8EPH - chains A and B; structure by X-ray diffraction, 1.88 A resolution.

# Chain A
Molecule: Coagulation factor IXa light chain
From: Homo sapiens
Notes: fragment: furin cleavage site (RRKR) inserted
UniProt: P00740 (FA9_HUMAN); residues 47-144 here correspond to UniProt positions 93-190 (UniProt number = residue number + 46)
Sequence (102 residues; numbered 47 to 148; the number before each row is that of its first residue):
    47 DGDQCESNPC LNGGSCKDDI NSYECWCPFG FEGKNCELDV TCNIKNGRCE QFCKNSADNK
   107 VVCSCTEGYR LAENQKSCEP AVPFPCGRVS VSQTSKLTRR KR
Unresolved in the structure: 138-148
Sequence notes: insertion (145-148)
Swiss-Prot annotation at these positions:
  - binding site (Ca(2+)): Asp47, Gly48, Gln50, Asp64, Asp65
  - modified residue: Asp64 (3R: -3-hydroxyaspartate), Ser68 (Phosphoserine)
  - glycosylation: Ser53 (O-linked (Glc...) serine), Ser61 (O-linked (Fuc...) serine)
Cystine bridges: Cys51-Cys62, Cys56-Cys71, Cys73-Cys82, Cys88-Cys99, Cys95-Cys109, Cys111-Cys124
Covalent attachments: alpha-L-fucopyranose (FUC) linked to Ser61
Bound ions: Ca2+: Asp47, Gly48, Gln50, Asp64, Asp65

# Chain B
Molecule: Coagulation factor IXa heavy chain
From: Homo sapiens
UniProt: P00740 (FA9_HUMAN); the construct lacks a stretch of the UniProt sequence and is renumbered around it, so the offset changes along the chain: 16-36 = UniProt 227-247; 38-60 = UniProt 248-270; 61-95 = UniProt 272-306; 96-129 = UniProt 309-342; 6 more segments
Sequence (235 residues; row label = number of the first residue in the row; note: 3 numbers in that range are skipped by the numbering (no residue carries them; nothing is unmodelled there); a row labelled like 95A-95B holds insertion residues (95A, then the next letters in order)):
    16 VVGGEDAKPG QFPWQVVLNG K
    38 VDAFCGGSIV NEKWIVTAAH CVE
   60A T
    61 GVKITVVAGE HNIEETEHTE QKRNVIRIIP HHNYN
95A-95B AA
    96 INKYNHDIAL LELDEPLVLN SYVTPICIAD KEYT
129A-129B NI
   130 FLKFGSGYVS GWGRVF
   147 HKGRSALVLQ YLRVPLVDRA TCLRSTKFTI YNNMFCAG
  184A F
   185 HEGG
  188A R
   189 DSCQGDAGGP HVTEVEGTSF LTGIISWGE
   219 ECA
  221A M
   222 KGKYGIYTKV SRYVNWIKEK TKLT
Sequence notes: engineered mutation Ala195 (Ser411 in P00740)
Swiss-Prot annotation at these positions:
  - active site (Charge relay system): His57, Asp102
  - binding site (Ca(2+)): Glu70, Asn72, Glu75, Glu77, Glu80
Cystine bridges: Cys42-Cys58, Cys168-Cys182, Cys191-Cys220
Bound ions: Ca2+: Glu70, Asn72, Glu75, Glu77, Glu80

# Chain A / chain B interface
Cross-chain cystine bridges: Cys132(A)-Cys122(B)
Contacting residue pairs - 31 pairs, chain A then chain B:
  Asn92(A) - Tyr128(B)  hydrogen bond
  Gln97(A) - Tyr128(B)
  Phe98(A) - Ala124(B)  hydrophobic
  Phe98(A) - Tyr128(B)  hydrophobic
  Cys99(A) - Tyr128(B)  hydrogen bond (backbone-side chain)
  Thr112(A) - Ile123(B)
  Glu113(A) - Lys239(B)  salt bridge
  Tyr115(A) - Thr206(B)
  Phe130(A) - Leu114(B)
  Phe130(A) - Asn115(B)
  Phe130(A) - Ser116(B)
  Pro131(A) - Thr119(B)
  Cys132(A) - Pro120(B)
  Cys132(A) - Ile121(B)
  Cys132(A) - Cys122(B)  disulfide
  Gly133(A) - Trp29(B)
  Gly133(A) - Pro120(B)  hydrogen bond (backbone-backbone)
  Gly133(A) - Cys122(B)
  Gly133(A) - Gly205(B)
  Gly133(A) - Thr206(B)
  Gly133(A) - Ser207(B)  hydrogen bond (backbone-backbone)
  Arg134(A) - Trp29(B)
  Arg134(A) - Thr119(B)
  Arg134(A) - Gly205(B)
  Arg134(A) - Thr206(B)  hydrogen bond
  Val135(A) - Gly25(B)
  Val135(A) - Gln26(B)
  Ser136(A) - Ser116(B)  hydrogen bond
  Val137(A) - Pro24(B)
  Val137(A) - Gly25(B)
  Val137(A) - Tyr117(B)  hydrophobic
Other interface residues (no listed pair), chain B (22 interface residues in all): Pro28, Phe130, Phe208

# Overview
15 residues of chain A and 22 residues of chain B are in contact; the contacts include 1 disulfide bond, 6
hydrogen bonds and 1 salt bridge. Polar contacts include Glu113(A)-Lys239(B), Asn92(A)-Tyr128(B) and
Cys99(A)-Tyr128(B). Alpha-L-fucopyranose is covalently linked to Ser61(A).
Chain A is Coagulation factor IXa light chain and chain B is Coagulation factor IXa heavy chain, both from
Homo sapiens; the structure, Crystal structure of human coagulation factor IXa (S195A), apo-form, DES-GLA, was
determined by X-ray diffraction (same publication as 8EPC and 8EPK).
